Entry 6XBJ (electron microscopy, 3.88 A resolution); this record covers chains A and B of the 5 polymer chains in the assembly.

[Chain A]
Protein: Guanine nucleotide-binding protein G(i) subunit alpha-1
Source organism: Homo sapiens
UniProtKB: P63096 (GNAI1_HUMAN); numbering as in UniProt (aligned over 1-354)
Chain sequence (354 residues; numbered 1 to 354; the number before each row is that of its first residue):
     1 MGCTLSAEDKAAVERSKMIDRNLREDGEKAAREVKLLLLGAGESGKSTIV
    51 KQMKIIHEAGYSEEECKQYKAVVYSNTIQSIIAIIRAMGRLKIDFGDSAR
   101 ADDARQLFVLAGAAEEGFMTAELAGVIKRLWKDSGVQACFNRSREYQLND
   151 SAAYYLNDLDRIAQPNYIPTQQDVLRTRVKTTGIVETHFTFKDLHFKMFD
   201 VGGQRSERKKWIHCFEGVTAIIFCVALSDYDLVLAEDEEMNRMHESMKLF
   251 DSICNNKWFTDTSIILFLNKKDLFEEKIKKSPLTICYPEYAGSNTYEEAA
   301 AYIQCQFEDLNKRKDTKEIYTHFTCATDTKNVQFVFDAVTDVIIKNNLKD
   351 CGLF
Disordered / not traced: 1-4, 55-182, 234-240
UniProt features mapped onto this chain:
  - region: Lys35 to Thr48 (G1 motif), Asp173 to Thr181 (G2 motif), Phe196 to Arg205 (G3 motif), Ile265 to Asp272 (G4 motif), Thr324 to Thr329 (G5 motif)
  - binding site (GTP): Glu43 to Thr48, Ser151, Leu175 to Thr181, Asp200 to Gln204, Asn269 to Asp272, Ala326
  - binding site (Mg(2+)): Ser47, Thr181
  - modified residue: Arg178 (ADP-ribosylarginine), Gln204 (Deamidated glutamine), Cys351 (ADP-ribosylcysteine)
  - lipidation: Gly2 (N-myristoyl glycine), Cys3 (S-palmitoyl cysteine)
  - natural variant: Gly40 (G40C: In NEDHISB; G40R: In NEDHISB), Gly45 (G45D: In NEDHISB), Thr48 (T48I: In NEDHISB; T48K: In NEDHISB), Gln52 (Q52P: In NEDHISB), Ser75 (deletion: In NEDHISB; uncertain significance), Gln172 (deletion: In NEDHISB), Asp173 (D173V: In NEDHISB), Glu186 to Phe189 (deletion: In NEDHISB; uncertain significance), Cys224 (C224Y: In NEDHISB), Lys270 (K270N: In NEDHISB; K270R: In NEDHISB), Asp272 (D272G: In NEDHISB), Ala326 (A326P: In NEDHISB), 1 further natural variant entry in UniProt
  - mutagenesis: Gly42 (G42R: Abolishes switch to an activated conformation and dissociation from beta and gamma subunits upon GTP binding. Abolishes interaction with RGS family members), Glu116 (E116L: Enhances interaction (inactive GDP-bound) with RGS14), Gln147 (Q147L: Enhances interaction (inactive GDP-bound) with RGS14), Glu245 (E245L: Enhances interaction (inactive GDP-bound) with RGS14)

[Chain B]
Protein: Guanine nucleotide-binding protein G(I)/G(S)/G(T) subunit beta-1
Source organism: Homo sapiens
UniProtKB: P62873 (GBB1_HUMAN); residue numbers follow UniProt; this construct covers 2-340
Chain sequence (344 residues; numbered -3 to 340; the number before each row is that of its first residue; numbers below 1 keep their minus sign (Pro-3 is residue -3)):
    -3 PGSSGSELDQLRQEAEQLKNQIRDARKACADATLSQITNNIDPVGRIQMR
    47 TRRTLRGHLAKIYAMHWGTDSRLLVSASQDGKLIIWDSYTTNKVHAIPLR
    97 SSWVMTCAYAPSGNYVACGGLDNICSIYNLKTREGNVRVSRELAGHTGYL
   147 SCCRFLDDNQIVTSSGDTTCALWDIETGQQTTTFTGHTGDVMSLSLAPDT
   197 RLFVSGACDASAKLWDVREGMCRQTFTGHESDINAICFFPNGNAFATGSD
   247 DATCRLFDLRADQELMTYSHDNIICGITSVSFSKSGRLLLAGYDDFNCNV
   297 WDALKADRAGVLAGHDNRVSCLGVTDDGMAVATGSWDSFLKIWN
Disordered / not traced: -3 to 4
Construct notes: expression tag (-3 to 1)
UniProt features mapped onto this chain:
  - modified residue: Ser2 (N-acetylserine), His266 (Phosphohistidine)
  - natural variant: Leu30 (L30F: In MRD42; uncertain significance), Arg52 (R52G: In MRD42), Gly64 (G64V: In MRD42), Asp76 (D76E: In MRD42; D76G: In MRD42), Gly77 (G77S: In MRD42), Lys78 (K78R: In MRD42), Ile80 (I80N: In MRD42; I80T: In MRD42), His91 (H91R: In MRD42; uncertain significance), Ala92 (A92T: In MRD42), Pro94 (P94S: In MRD42), Leu95 (L95P: In MRD42), Arg96 (R96L: In MRD42), 5 further natural variant entries in UniProt
Disulfides: Cys121-Cys149

[How chain A and chain B interact]
Pairs across the interface - 44 pairs, chain A then chain B:
  Val13(A) - Asn88(B)
  Arg15(A) - Val90(B)  hydrogen bond (side chain-backbone)
  Arg15(A) - His91(B)
  Ser16(A) - Asn88(B)
  Ser16(A) - Lys89(B)  hydrogen bond (side chain-backbone)
  Ile19(A) - Lys89(B)
  Ile19(A) - His91(B)
  Asp20(A) - Lys89(B)  salt bridge
  Leu23(A) - Gly53(B)
  Leu23(A) - Leu55(B)
  Leu23(A) - Lys78(B)
  Asp26(A) - Lys78(B)  salt bridge
  Gly27(A) - Leu55(B)
  Gly183(A) - Asn119(B)
  Ile184(A) - Trp99(B)
  Ile184(A) - Asp118(B)
  Phe199(A) - Trp99(B)  hydrophobic
  Gln204(A) - Leu117(B)
  Gln204(A) - Gly144(B)  hydrogen bond (side chain-backbone)
  Gln204(A) - Tyr145(B)
  Ser206(A) - Gly144(B)
  Ser206(A) - Tyr145(B)
  Ser206(A) - Gly162(B)
  Ser206(A) - Asp186(B)
  Glu207(A) - Asp186(B)
  Lys209(A) - Asp228(B)  salt bridge
  Lys210(A) - Tyr145(B)
  Lys210(A) - Met188(B)
  Lys210(A) - Cys204(B)
  Lys210(A) - Asp228(B)  salt bridge
  Lys210(A) - Asn230(B)  hydrogen bond
  Lys210(A) - Asp246(B)  salt bridge
  Trp211(A) - Leu117(B)  hydrophobic
  Trp211(A) - Tyr145(B)
  His213(A) - Lys57(B)
  His213(A) - Tyr59(B)
  His213(A) - Trp332(B)
  Cys214(A) - Tyr59(B)
  Cys214(A) - Gln75(B)
  Cys214(A) - Trp99(B)
  Phe215(A) - Leu117(B)  hydrophobic
  Glu216(A) - Lys57(B)
  Glu216(A) - Trp332(B)
  Trp258(A) - Arg314(B)
Other interface residues (no listed pair), chain A (24 interface residues in all): Ala12, Arg24
Other interface residues (no listed pair), chain B (30 interface residues in all): Asp76, Ile80, Ala92, Met101, Asn313

[In short]
24 residues of chain A and 30 residues of chain B are in contact, with 4 hydrogen bonds and 5 salt bridges.
Among the polar pairs are Asp20(A)-Lys89(B), Asp26(A)-Lys78(B) and Lys209(A)-Asp228(B).
Chain A is Guanine nucleotide-binding protein G(i) subunit alpha-1 and chain B is Guanine nucleotide-binding
protein G(I)/G(S)/G(T) subunit beta-1, both from Homo sapiens; the structure, Structure of human SMO-D384R
complex with Gi, was determined by electron microscopy, deposited together with 6XBK, 6XBL and 6XBM.
